2YYE - chains A and B; structure by X-ray diffraction, 2.10 A resolution.

# Chain A (and B)
Protein: Selenide, water dikinase
Organism: Aquifex aeolicus
Notes: EC 2.7.9.3; chain B of this document is another copy of the same molecule, construct and numbering; everything in this record applies to it too
UniProt: O67139 (SELD_AQUAE); numbering as in UniProt (aligned over 1-336)
Sequence (345 residues; row label = number of the first residue in the row; numbers below 1 keep their minus sign (Gly-8 is residue -8)):
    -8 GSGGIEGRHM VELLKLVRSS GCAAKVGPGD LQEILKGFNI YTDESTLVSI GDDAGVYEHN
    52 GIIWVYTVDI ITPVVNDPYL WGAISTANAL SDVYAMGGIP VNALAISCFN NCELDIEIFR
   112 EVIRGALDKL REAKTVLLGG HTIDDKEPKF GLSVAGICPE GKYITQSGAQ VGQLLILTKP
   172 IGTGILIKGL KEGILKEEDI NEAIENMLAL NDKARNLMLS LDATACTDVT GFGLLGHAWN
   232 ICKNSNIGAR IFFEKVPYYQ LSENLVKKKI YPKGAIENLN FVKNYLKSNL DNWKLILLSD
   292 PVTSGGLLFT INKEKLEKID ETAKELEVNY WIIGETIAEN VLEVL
Disordered / not traced: -8 to -7, -3 to 0 (chain B: -8 to -7)
Differences from the reference sequence: expression tag (-8 to 0)
Residues lining bound ligands:
  - AMP-CPP (APC; diphosphomethylphosphonic acid adenosyl ester), molecule 1: Lys16, Leu22, Gln23, Leu26, Ile41, Gly42, Asp43, Asp44, Asp60, Asp83, Asp219, Thr221, Gly222, Phe223, His228
  - AMP-CPP (APC), molecule 2: Ala96, Ser98, Leu128, Gly130, Gly131, His132, Thr133
  - Co2+ (CO), molecule 1: Lys16, Val59, Asp60
  - Co2+ (CO), molecule 2: Asp43, Asp44, Ala86, Met87, Ile155, Thr156, Gln157, Cys217, Thr218
  - Co2+ (CO), molecule 3: Asp44, Asp83, Thr218, Asp219, Thr221
  - Co2+ (CO), molecule 4: Asp44, Thr58, Val59, Asp60, Asp83
  - Co2+ (CO), molecule 5: Asp60, Asp83, Asp219, Thr221

# How chain A and chain B interact
Disulfides between the chains: Cys103(A)-Cys13(B)
Pairs across the interface (110; chain A residue first):
  Arg9(A) - Asn101(B)
  Arg9(A) - Asp135(B)  salt bridge
  Arg9(A) - Asp136(B)
  Arg9(A) - Lys137(B)
  Ala15(A) - Ile134(B)
  Ala15(A) - Asp135(B)  hydrogen bond (backbone-backbone)
  Lys16(A) - His132(B)
  Lys16(A) - Thr133(B)
  Lys16(A) - Asp135(B)
  Val17(A) - Phe100(B)  hydrophobic
  Val17(A) - Thr133(B)
  Val17(A) - Ile134(B)
  Val17(A) - Asp135(B)
  Ile25(A) - Ile107(B)  hydrophobic
  Ile25(A) - Arg111(B)  hydrogen bond (backbone-side chain)
  Gly28(A) - Arg111(B)
  Phe29(A) - Arg111(B)
  Phe29(A) - Ile114(B)  hydrophobic
  Phe29(A) - Leu118(B)  hydrophobic
  Asn30(A) - Arg122(B)
  Ile31(A) - Leu118(B)  hydrophobic
  Ile31(A) - Arg122(B)
  Tyr32(A) - Arg122(B)
  Tyr32(A) - Lys125(B)
  Tyr32(A) - Thr126(B)
  Tyr32(A) - Val127(B)
  Thr33(A) - Val127(B)
  Asp34(A) - Val127(B)
  Thr37(A) - Val127(B)
  Thr37(A) - Leu129(B)
  Val39(A) - Leu129(B)
  Ser40(A) - Leu128(B)  hydrogen bond (side chain-backbone)
  Ser40(A) - Leu129(B)
  Ile41(A) - Leu129(B)
  Ile41(A) - Gly130(B)
  Gly46(A) - Leu129(B)
  Tyr48(A) - Val92(B)  hydrophobic
  Tyr48(A) - Asn93(B)
  His50(A) - Ile53(B)
  His50(A) - Trp55(B)
  His50(A) - Ile148(B)
  Asn51(A) - Ile53(B)
  Ile53(A) - His50(B)
  Trp55(A) - Trp55(B)
  Trp55(A) - Tyr57(B)
  Tyr57(A) - Trp55(B)
  Tyr57(A) - Asn93(B)  hydrogen bond
  Tyr57(A) - Leu95(B)
  Tyr57(A) - Leu129(B)  hydrophobic
  Tyr57(A) - Ala146(B)  hydrophobic
  Thr58(A) - Leu95(B)
  Val59(A) - Leu95(B)
  Val59(A) - Ile97(B)  hydrophobic
  Val59(A) - Gly131(B)
  Val59(A) - His132(B)
  Asp60(A) - His132(B)  salt bridge
  Ile61(A) - Ile97(B)  hydrophobic
  Ile61(A) - His132(B)
  Ile61(A) - Ile134(B)
  Val92(A) - Tyr48(B)
  Asn93(A) - Tyr48(B)
  Asn93(A) - Tyr57(B)  hydrogen bond
  Leu95(A) - Tyr57(B)
  Leu95(A) - Thr58(B)
  Leu95(A) - Val59(B)
  Asn101(A) - Arg9(B)
  Asn101(A) - Cys13(B)
  Asn102(A) - Cys13(B)  hydrogen bond
  Asn102(A) - Ala14(B)
  Asn102(A) - Lys16(B)  hydrogen bond (backbone-side chain)
  Cys103(A) - Cys13(B)  disulfide
  Arg111(A) - Gly28(B)  hydrogen bond (side chain-backbone)
  Arg111(A) - Phe29(B)
  Arg115(A) - Phe29(B)
  Leu118(A) - Phe29(B)  hydrophobic
  Leu118(A) - Ile31(B)  hydrophobic
  Arg122(A) - Asn30(B)
  Arg122(A) - Ile31(B)
  Arg122(A) - Tyr32(B)
  Lys125(A) - Tyr32(B)  hydrogen bond
  Thr126(A) - Tyr32(B)
  Val127(A) - Tyr32(B)
  Val127(A) - Asp34(B)
  Val127(A) - Thr37(B)
  Leu128(A) - Ser40(B)
  Leu128(A) - Ile41(B)
  Leu129(A) - Thr37(B)
  Leu129(A) - Ser40(B)
  Leu129(A) - Ile41(B)
  Leu129(A) - Gly46(B)
  Leu129(A) - Tyr57(B)  hydrophobic
  Gly130(A) - Ile41(B)
  Gly131(A) - Val59(B)
  His132(A) - Val59(B)
  His132(A) - Asp60(B)  salt bridge
  His132(A) - Ile61(B)  hydrogen bond (side chain-backbone)
  Ile134(A) - Ile61(B)
  Ile134(A) - Lys140(B)
  Asp135(A) - Arg9(B)  salt bridge
  Asp135(A) - Ser11(B)  hydrogen bond
  Asp136(A) - Arg9(B)
  Asp136(A) - Asp136(B)
  Asp136(A) - Lys140(B)  salt bridge
  Lys137(A) - Arg9(B)
  Glu138(A) - Asp135(B)
  Lys140(A) - Ile134(B)
  Lys140(A) - Asp136(B)  salt bridge
  Ser144(A) - Ser144(B)
  Ala146(A) - Tyr57(B)  hydrophobic
  Ile148(A) - His50(B)
Interface residues without a listed pair, chain A (64 interface residues in all): Leu22, Leu26, Ile62, Ala96, Ile97, Cys99, Asp106, Ile107, Phe110, Ile114
Interface residues without a listed pair, chain B (65 interface residues in all): Ala15, Leu22, Ile25, Thr33, Val39, Asn51, Ile62, Thr63, Ala96, Asn102, Phe110, Arg115, Glu138

# In short
64 residues of chain A face 65 of chain B across their interface; the contacts include 1 disulfide bond, 11
hydrogen bonds and 6 salt bridges. Polar pairs include Arg9(A)-Asp135(B), Asp60(A)-His132(B) and
Asp136(A)-Lys140(B). Bound to chain A: 5 copies of Co2+ and AMP-CPP.
Both chains are Selenide, water dikinase (Aquifex aeolicus). Entry 2YYE (Crystal structure of selenophosphate
synthetase from Aquifex aeolicus complexed with AMPCPP) was determined by X-ray diffraction (same publication
as 2ZOD).
